3RSQ - chains A and B; structure by X-ray diffraction, 2.05 A resolution.

== Chain A ==
Molecule: Putative uncharacterized protein
Source organism: Thermotoga maritima
Notes: EC 4.2.1.93
Reference sequence: Q9X024 (Q9X024_THEMA); residue numbers follow UniProt; this construct covers 1-490
Amino-acid sequence (502 residues; row label = number of the first residue in the row; numbers below 1 keep their minus sign (Met-11 is residue -11)):
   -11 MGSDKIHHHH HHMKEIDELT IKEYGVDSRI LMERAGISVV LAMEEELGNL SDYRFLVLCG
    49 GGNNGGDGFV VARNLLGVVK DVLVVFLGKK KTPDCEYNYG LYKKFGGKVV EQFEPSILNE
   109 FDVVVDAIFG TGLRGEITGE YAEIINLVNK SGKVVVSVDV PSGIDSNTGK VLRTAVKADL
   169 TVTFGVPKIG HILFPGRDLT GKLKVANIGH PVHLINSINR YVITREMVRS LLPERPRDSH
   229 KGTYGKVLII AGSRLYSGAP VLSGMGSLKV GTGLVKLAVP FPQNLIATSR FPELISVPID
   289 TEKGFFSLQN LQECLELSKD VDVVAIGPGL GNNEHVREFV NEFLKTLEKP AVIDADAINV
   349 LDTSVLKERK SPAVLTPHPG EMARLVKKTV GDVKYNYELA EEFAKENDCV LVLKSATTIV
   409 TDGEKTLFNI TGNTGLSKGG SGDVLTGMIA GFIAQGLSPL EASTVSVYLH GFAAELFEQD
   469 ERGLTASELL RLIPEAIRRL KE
Disordered / not traced: -11 to -1, 490
Construct notes: expression tag (-11 to 0)
Curated features (UniProtKB/Swiss-Prot):
  - region: Asn51 to Asp55 (NADPHX 1), Gly118 to Glu124 (NADPHX 1), His366 to Arg372 (NADPHX 2)
  - binding site (K(+)): Asn52, Asp114, Ser150
  - binding site ((6S)-NADPHX): Tyr129, Asp147, Gly317, Asp431
  - binding site (ADP): Lys402 to Thr406, Asn421 to Gly430
Bound ions: K+: Asn52, Asp114, Phe117, Val146, Val148, Ser150
Ligand contacts:
  - NADH (NAI; 1,4-dihydronicotinamide adenine dinucleotide): Asp5, Gly49, Gly50, Asn51, Asn52, Gly53, Asp55, Thr80, Phe117, Gly118, Thr119, Gly120, Leu121, Arg122, Gly123, Glu124, Ile125, Tyr129, Val146, Asp147, Phe172
  - NAX (beta-6-hydroxy-1,4,5,6-tetrhydronicotinamide adenine dinucleotide): His228, Lys229, Tyr244, Gly246, Ala247, Leu250, Leu262, Pro280, Glu281, Leu282, Ile283, Gly315, Pro316, Gly317, Leu318, Ala343, Asp344, Asn347, His366, Pro367, Gly368, Glu369, Arg372, Gly427, Gly428, Asp431
From the paper describing this entry:
  - binding site for NADH: Asp147

== Chain B ==
Molecule: Unknown peptide, probably from expression host
Source organism: Escherichia coli
Amino-acid sequence (6 residues; row label = number of the first residue in the row):
     2 AWLFEA

== Interface between chain A and chain B ==
Contacting residue pairs (14; chain A residue first):
  Arg22(A) with Trp3(B)
  Ser26(A) with Phe5(B)
  Leu29(A) with Leu4(B), hydrophobic
  Ala30(A) with Phe5(B), hydrophobic
  Glu33(A) with Phe5(B)
  Leu191(A) with Ala7(B)
  Lys192(A) with Glu6(B)
  Val193(A) with Leu4(B); Phe5(B); Glu6(B), hydrogen bond (backbone-backbone)
  Ala194(A) with Leu4(B); Phe5(B), hydrophobic
  Asn195(A) with Trp3(B), hydrogen bond (side chain-backbone); Leu4(B), hydrogen bond (backbone-backbone)
Also at the interface, not in a pair above, chain A (11 interface residues in all): Val170

== Overview ==
The interface between chain A and chain B involves 11 residues on one side and 5 on the other, with 3 hydrogen
bonds. Polar contacts include Asn195(A)-Trp3(B), Val193(A)-Glu6(B) and Asn195(A)-Leu4(B). Chain A binds NADH
and compound NAX. From the paper: a binding site for NADH at Asp147(A).
Here chain A is Putative uncharacterized protein (Thermotoga maritima) and chain B is Unknown peptide,
probably from expression host (Escherichia coli). Entry 3RSQ (Crystal structure of tm0922, a fusion of a
domain of unknown function and ADP/ATP-dependent NAD(P)H-hydrate dehydratase ...) was determined by X-ray
diffraction (same publication as 3RRE, 3RRF, 3RRJ, 3RS8, 3RS9, 3RSF and 12 further entries).
